Entry 6T48 (X-ray diffraction, 2.17 A resolution); this record covers chains A and D of the 4 polymer chains in the assembly.

Chain A:
Name: VP1
From: Enterovirus F
Notes: EC 3.4.22.29, 3.6.1.15, 3.4.22.28, 2.7.7.48
UniProt: Q2LKZ0 (Q2LKZ0_9ENTO); residues 1-275 here correspond to UniProt positions 559-833 (UniProt number = residue number + 558)
Amino-acid sequence (275 residues; each row starts with the number of its first residue):
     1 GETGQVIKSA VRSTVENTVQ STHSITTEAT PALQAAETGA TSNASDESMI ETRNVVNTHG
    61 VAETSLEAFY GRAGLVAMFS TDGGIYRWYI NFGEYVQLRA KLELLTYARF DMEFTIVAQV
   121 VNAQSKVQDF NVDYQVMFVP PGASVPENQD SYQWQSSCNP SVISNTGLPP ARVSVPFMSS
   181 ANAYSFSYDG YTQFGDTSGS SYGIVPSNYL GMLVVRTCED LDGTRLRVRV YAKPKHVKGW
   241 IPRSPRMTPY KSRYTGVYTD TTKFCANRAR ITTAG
Not modelled in the structure: 1-3, 275
Bound ions: K+ site 1: Thr14, Val15, Asn17, Asn57; K+ site 2: Thr30, Pro31, Leu33 (shared with Glu63(D), Ala65(D) of chain D); K+ site 3: Ser42 (shared with 2 residues of chain C)
Residues lining bound ligands:
  - cysteine (CYS): Met247, Thr248, Pro249
  - cysteine / glycine: Met247, Thr248, Pro249, Phe264, Cys265
  - glycine (GLY): Met247, Phe264, Cys265
  - glutathione (GSH): Leu75, Met78, Tyr95, Asp150, Ser151, Tyr152, Trp154, Gln155, Arg216, Arg229

Chain D:
Name: VP4
From: Enterovirus F
Notes: EC 3.4.22.29, 3.6.1.15, 3.4.22.28, 2.7.7.48
UniProt: Q2LKZ0 (Q2LKZ0_9ENTO); residue numbers follow UniProt; this construct covers 1-71
Amino-acid sequence (71 residues; row label = number of the first residue in the row):
     1 MGAQMSKNTA GSHTTGTYAT GGSNIHYTNI NYYENAASNS LNKQDFTQDP EKFTRPVVDV
    61 MKEAAVPLKS P
Not modelled in the structure: 1-21, 70-71
Bound ions: K+: Glu63, Ala65 (shared with Thr30(A), Pro31(A), Leu33(A) of chain A)

How chain A and chain D interact:
Residue-residue contacts (58):
  Ile7(A) - Glu51(D)
  Ile7(A) - Lys52(D)
  Ile7(A) - Arg55(D)
  Ile7(A) - Pro56(D)  hydrophobic
  Ser9(A) - Gln48(D)
  Ser9(A) - Lys52(D)  hydrogen bond
  Ala10(A) - Thr47(D)
  Ala10(A) - Gln48(D)
  Ala10(A) - Asp49(D)  hydrogen bond (backbone-backbone)
  Val11(A) - Thr47(D)
  Arg12(A) - Phe46(D)
  Arg12(A) - Thr47(D)  hydrogen bond (backbone-backbone)
  Glu28(A) - Ala64(D)
  Ala29(A) - Ala64(D)
  Thr30(A) - Glu63(D)
  Thr30(A) - Ala64(D)  hydrogen bond (backbone-backbone)
  Thr30(A) - Val66(D)
  Pro31(A) - Glu63(D)
  Leu33(A) - Pro67(D)
  Gln34(A) - Pro67(D)
  Ala35(A) - Pro67(D)  hydrophobic
  Thr38(A) - Val57(D)
  Thr38(A) - Met61(D)
  Thr38(A) - Leu68(D)
  Ala40(A) - Thr54(D)
  Ala40(A) - Arg55(D)
  Ala40(A) - Met61(D)  hydrophobic
  Thr41(A) - Thr54(D)  hydrogen bond (backbone-backbone)
  Thr41(A) - Arg55(D)  hydrogen bond (backbone-side chain)
  Asn43(A) - Arg55(D)
  Asn43(A) - Met61(D)  hydrogen bond (side chain-backbone)
  Asn43(A) - Lys62(D)
  Asn43(A) - Glu63(D)
  Ala44(A) - Glu63(D)
  Ser45(A) - Glu63(D)  hydrogen bond (backbone-side chain)
  Ser48(A) - Glu63(D)  hydrogen bond
  Val61(A) - Asp45(D)
  Val61(A) - Thr47(D)
  Ala62(A) - Asp45(D)
  Ser65(A) - Asp45(D)  hydrogen bond
  Glu67(A) - Leu41(D)
  Glu67(A) - Asn42(D)  hydrogen bond (side chain-backbone)
  Glu67(A) - Asp45(D)
  Gly71(A) - Leu41(D)
  Asp111(A) - Ala37(D)
  Ser174(A) - Ala37(D)
  Pro176(A) - Ala37(D)  hydrophobic
  Pro234(A) - Leu41(D)
  Lys235(A) - Ala37(D)  hydrogen bond (side chain-backbone)
  Lys235(A) - Ser38(D)
  Lys235(A) - Asn39(D)  hydrogen bond (side chain-backbone)
  Lys235(A) - Leu41(D)
  His236(A) - Ala36(D)
  His236(A) - Ala37(D)
  His236(A) - Asn39(D)  hydrogen bond (side chain-backbone)
  His236(A) - Ser40(D)  hydrogen bond (side chain-backbone)
  His236(A) - Asn42(D)
  Pro242(A) - Phe53(D)
Also at the interface, not in a pair above, chain A (38 interface residues in all): Gln5, Lys8, Ser13, Gly39, Ser42, Ala68, Val175
Also at the interface, not in a pair above, chain D (28 interface residues in all): Asn35, Ala65

Overview:
Chain A and chain D form an interface of 38 and 28 residues respectively; the contacts include 15 hydrogen
bonds. Polar contacts include Ser9(A)-Lys52(D), Thr41(A)-Arg55(D) and Asn43(A)-Met61(D). Ligands of chain A:
cysteine, glutathione, glycine and cysteine / glycine.
Chain A is VP1 and chain D is VP4, both from Enterovirus F; the structure, Bovine enterovirus F3 in complex
with glutathione and a Cysteinylglycine dipeptide, was determined by X-ray diffraction (same publication as
6T40 and 6T4C).
